4ADS - chains E and H of the 12 polymer chains in the assembly; structure by X-ray diffraction, 3.61 A resolution.

[Chain E]
Protein: Pyridoxine biosynthetic enzyme PDX1 homologue, putative
From: Plasmodium berghei
UniProtKB: Q4Z0E8 (Q4Z0E8_PLABA); residues 3-282 here = UniProt positions 3-282
Sequence (282 residues; row label = number of the first residue in the row):
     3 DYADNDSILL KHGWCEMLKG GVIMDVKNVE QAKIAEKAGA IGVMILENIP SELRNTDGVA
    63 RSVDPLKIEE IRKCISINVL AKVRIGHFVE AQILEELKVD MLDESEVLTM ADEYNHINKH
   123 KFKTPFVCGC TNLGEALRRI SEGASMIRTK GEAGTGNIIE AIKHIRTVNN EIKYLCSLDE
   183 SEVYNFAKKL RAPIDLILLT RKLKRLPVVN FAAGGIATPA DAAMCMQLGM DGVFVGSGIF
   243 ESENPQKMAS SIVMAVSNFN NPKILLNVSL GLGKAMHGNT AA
Sequence notes: expression tag (283-284)
From the paper describing this entry:
  - mutagenesis - M19V: decreased catalytic activity (glutaminase activity)
  - mutagenesis - M19V: unchanged catalytic activity (Pdx2-dependent assay)
  - mutagenesis - L82A: decreased catalytic activity (ammonium salt-dependent assay)
  - mutagenesis - M103F: abolished catalytic activity
  - mutagenesis - M103A: decreased catalytic activity
  - catalytic residues: D27 (proposed by the authors, not directly observed)

[Chain H]
Protein: PDX2 protein
From: Plasmodium falciparum
UniProtKB: Q5ND68 (Q5ND68_PLAFA); numbering as in UniProt (aligned over 3-219)
Sequence (217 residues; row label = number of the first residue in the row):
     3 EITIGVLSLQ GDFEPHINHF IKLQIPSLNI IQVRNVHDLG LCDGLVIPGG ESTTVRRCCA
    63 YENDTLYNAL VHFIHVLKKP IWGTCAGCIL LSKNVENIKL YSNFGNKFSF GGLDITICRN
   123 FYGSQNDSFI CSLNIISDSS AFKKDLTAAC IRAPYIREIL SDEVKVLATF SHESYGPNII
   183 AAVEQNNCLG TVFNPELLPH TAFQQYFYEK VKNYKYS
Sequence notes: engineered mutation N196 (His in Q5ND68)

[Chain E / chain H interface]
Residue-residue contacts - 57 pairs, chain E then chain H:
  L12(E) - S130(H)
  L12(E) - I153(H)  hydrophobic
  W16(E) - Q127(H)
  W16(E) - I153(H)
  W16(E) - R154(H)
  E18(E) - D14(H)
  M19(E) - Q12(H)
  M19(E) - D14(H)
  M19(E) - G52(H)
  M19(E) - C87(H)  hydrophobic
  M19(E) - I153(H)
  M19(E) - N196(H)
  K21(E) - Q12(H)
  K21(E) - G13(H)  hydrogen bond (backbone-backbone)
  G22(E) - Q12(H)
  G23(E) - Q12(H)
  K35(E) - L102(H)
  E38(E) - T55(H)
  E38(E) - Y103(H)
  K39(E) - R59(H)
  K39(E) - N105(H)
  A40(E) - R59(H)  hydrogen bond (backbone-side chain)
  G41(E) - T55(H)
  G41(E) - T56(H)  hydrogen bond (backbone-side chain)
  G41(E) - R59(H)
  A42(E) - T56(H)  hydrogen bond (backbone-side chain)
  I43(E) - Q12(H)
  I43(E) - E53(H)
  I43(E) - T56(H)  hydrogen bond (backbone-side chain)
  C76(E) - L102(H)
  C76(E) - Y103(H)
  I77(E) - Y103(H)  hydrophobic
  S78(E) - Y103(H)
  S78(E) - R121(H)  hydrogen bond
  I79(E) - T55(H)
  N80(E) - E53(H)  hydrogen bond
  N80(E) - R154(H)  hydrogen bond
  K100(E) - S126(H)
  K100(E) - N128(H)
  D102(E) - S126(H)
  D102(E) - Q127(H)
  D102(E) - R154(H)  salt bridge
  K125(E) - N128(H)  hydrogen bond (side chain-backbone)
  K125(E) - D129(H)
  K125(E) - S130(H)
  S252(E) - R59(H)  hydrogen bond
  M256(E) - C60(H)
  M256(E) - Y63(H)  hydrophobic
  S259(E) - L11(H)  hydrogen bond (side chain-backbone)
  S259(E) - R36(H)  hydrogen bond (backbone-side chain)
  S259(E) - C60(H)  hydrogen bond
  N260(E) - R36(H)
  I266(E) - Y63(H)  hydrogen bond (backbone-side chain)
  I266(E) - E64(H)
  N269(E) - Y63(H)  hydrogen bond
  N269(E) - E64(H)
  V270(E) - Y63(H)  hydrophobic
Interface residues without a listed pair, chain E (36 interface residues in all): G15, L20, K75, T126, V255, F261, K265
Interface residues without a listed pair, chain H (29 interface residues in all): G51, K101, L199
Interface features reported in the paper:
  - interface residues, chain H: R121(H), R154(H)

[Summary]
36 residues of chain E and 29 residues of chain H are in contact, with 15 hydrogen bonds and 1 salt bridge.
Polar contacts include D102(E)-R154(H), A40(E)-R59(H) and G41(E)-T56(H). The paper reports the catalytic
residue D27(E); M19V of chain E reduces catalytic activity (glutaminase activity); 4 substitutions were tested
in all.
Chain E is Pyridoxine biosynthetic enzyme PDX1 homologue, putative (Plasmodium berghei) and chain H is PDX2
protein (Plasmodium falciparum); the structure, Crystal structure of plasmodial PLP synthase complex, was
determined by X-ray diffraction (same publication as 4ADT and 4ADU).
